PDB entry 7LPS | X-ray diffraction, 3.78 A resolution | chains B and C of the 3 polymer chains in the assembly

== Chain B ==
Molecule: Protein cereblon
From: Homo sapiens
Reference sequence: Q96SW2 (CRBN_HUMAN); residues 47-436 here = UniProt positions 47-436
Chain sequence (390 residues; each row starts with the number of its first residue):
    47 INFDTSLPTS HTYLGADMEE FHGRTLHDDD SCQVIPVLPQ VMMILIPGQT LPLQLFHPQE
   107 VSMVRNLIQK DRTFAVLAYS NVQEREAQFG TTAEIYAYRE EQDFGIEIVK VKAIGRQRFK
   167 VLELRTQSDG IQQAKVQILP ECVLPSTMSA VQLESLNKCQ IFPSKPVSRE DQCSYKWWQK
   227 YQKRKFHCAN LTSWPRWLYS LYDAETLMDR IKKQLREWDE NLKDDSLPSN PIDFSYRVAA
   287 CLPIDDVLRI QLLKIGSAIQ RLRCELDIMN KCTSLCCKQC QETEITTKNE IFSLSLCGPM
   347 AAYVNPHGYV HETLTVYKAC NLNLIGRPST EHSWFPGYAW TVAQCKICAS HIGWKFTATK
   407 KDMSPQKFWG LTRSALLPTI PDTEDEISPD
Unresolved in the structure: 210-218
Swiss-Prot annotation at these positions:
  - binding site (Zn(2+)): C323, C326, C391, C394
  - binding site ((S)-thalidomide): H378, W380, W386
  - natural variant: C391 (C391R: In MRT2)
  - mutagenesis: Y384 (Y384A: Abolishes thalidomide-binding without affecting DCX protein ligase complex activity; when associated with A-386), W386 (W386A: Abolishes thalidomide-binding without affecting DCX protein ligase complex activity; when associated with A-384 ...)
Bound ions: Zn2+: C323, C326, C391, C394
Small-molecule neighbours: Helios (RN9; 3-[3-[[1-[(3S)-2,6-bis(oxidanylidene)piperidin-3-yl]-2,5-bis(oxidanylidene)pyrrol-3-yl]amino]phenyl]-N-(3-chloranyl-4-methyl-phenyl)propanamide): F102, V350, N351, P352, H353, E377, H378, S379, W380, W386, W400, F402
What the authors report for this chain:
  - binding site for Helios: F102, P352, H353

== Chain C ==
Molecule: Zinc finger protein Helios
From: Homo sapiens
Reference sequence: Q9UKS7 (IKZF2_HUMAN); numbering as in UniProt (aligned over 136-164)
Chain sequence (29 residues; each row starts with the number of its first residue):
   136 GERPFHCNQC GASFTQKGNL LRHIKLHSG
Bound ions: Zn2+: C142, C145, H158, H162
Small-molecule neighbours: Helios (RN9; 3-[3-[[1-[(3S)-2,6-bis(oxidanylidene)piperidin-3-yl]-2,5-bis(oxidanylidene)pyrrol-3-yl]amino]phenyl]-N-(3-chloranyl-4-methyl-phenyl)propanamide): H141, C142, N143, Q144, C145, G146
What the authors report for this chain:
  - binding site for Helios: H141, N143 to C145

== Chain B / chain C interface ==
Contacting residue pairs - 17 pairs, chain B then chain C:
  Q325(B) with G164(C)
  N351(B) with N143(C), hydrogen bond (side chain-backbone); Q144(C), hydrogen bond (side chain-backbone)
  H353(B) with N143(C), hydrogen bond
  Y355(B) with N143(C); Q144(C)
  H357(B) with Q144(C), hydrogen bond (side chain-backbone)
  W386(B) with G146(C)
  V388(B) with C145(C), hydrophobic; G146(C); A147(C), hydrophobic
  Q390(B) with H158(C), hydrogen bond
  C394(B) with L161(C)
  A395(B) with L161(C)
  H397(B) with C145(C); H162(C)
  W400(B) with C145(C), hydrogen bond (side chain-backbone)
Other interface residues (no listed pair), chain B (14 interface residues in all): I371, S396
Other interface residues (no listed pair), chain C (10 interface residues in all): F149

== Summary ==
The interface between chain B and chain C involves 14 residues on one side and 10 on the other; the contacts
include 6 hydrogen bonds. Among the polar pairs are N351(B)-N143(C), N351(B)-Q144(C) and H353(B)-N143(C). From
the paper: a binding site for Helios at F102(B), P352(B) and H141(C) among others.
Here chain B is Protein cereblon and chain C is Zinc finger protein Helios, both from Homo sapiens. Entry 7LPS
(Crystal structure of DDB1-CRBN-ALV1 complex bound to Helios (IKZF2 ZF2)) was determined by X-ray diffraction.
